7LGG - chains A and B of the 15 polymer chains in the assembly; structure by electron microscopy, 6.20 A resolution (low resolution: residue-level contacts below are approximate; hydrogen-bond / salt-bridge calls are withheld).

== Chain A (and B) ==
Protein: Capsid protein
From: Escherichia phage Qbeta
Notes: chain B of this document is another copy of the same molecule, construct and numbering; everything in this record applies to it too
Reference sequence: P03615 (CAPSD_BPQBE); residues 0-132 here correspond to UniProt positions 1-133 (UniProt number = residue number + 1)
Chain sequence (133 residues; each row starts with the number of its first residue; numbering starts at 0):
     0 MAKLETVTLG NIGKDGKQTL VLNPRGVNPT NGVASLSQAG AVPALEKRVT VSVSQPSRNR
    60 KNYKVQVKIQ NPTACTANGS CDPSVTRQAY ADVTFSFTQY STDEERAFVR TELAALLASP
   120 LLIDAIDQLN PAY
Disordered / not traced: 0
UniProt features mapped onto this chain:
  - site: Y89 (RNA-binding)

== How chain A and chain B interact ==
Residue-residue contacts (162; chain A residue first):
  A1(A) with L120(B); D123(B); N129(B); A131(B); Y132(B)
  K2(A) with A131(B); Y132(B)
  L3(A) with L120(B); A131(B); Y132(B)
  V6(A) with L120(B)
  L8(A) with E111(B); A114(B); L115(B)
  I11(A) with F107(B); T110(B); E111(B)
  G12(A) with E103(B); A106(B); F107(B); R109(B); T110(B)
  K13(A) with D102(B); E103(B); A106(B); R109(B)
  Q17(A) with E103(B); F107(B)
  L19(A) with E111(B)
  V26(A) with A131(B); Y132(B)
  L35(A) with L120(B)
  V48(A) with L115(B)
  V50(A) with L121(B)
  V52(A) with A124(B); L128(B); P130(B)
  Q54(A) with L128(B); P130(B)
  Y62(A) with L128(B)
  V64(A) with I125(B)
  V66(A) with L115(B); L121(B)
  I68(A) with V108(B); E111(B); L112(B); L115(B)
  N70(A) with V108(B); E111(B)
  T72(A) with E104(B)
  R86(A) with T97(B); Y99(B); S100(B); E104(B)
  A88(A) with V108(B)
  Y89(A) with F94(B); S95(B); V108(B)
  A90(A) with T93(B); F94(B); V108(B)
  D91(A) with D91(B); V92(B); T93(B)
  V92(A) with A90(B); D91(B); V92(B); L112(B)
  T93(A) with Y89(B); A90(B); D91(B)
  F94(A) with Y89(B); A90(B); L116(B); I125(B)
  S95(A) with A88(B); Y89(B)
  F96(A) with A88(B); I125(B); L128(B)
  T97(A) with R86(B); Q87(B)
  Y99(A) with R86(B)
  D102(A) with K13(B); D126(B)
  E103(A) with K13(B); Q17(B)
  E104(A) with T72(B)
  R105(A) with I125(B); D126(B); L128(B)
  A106(A) with G12(B); K13(B); D126(B)
  F107(A) with I11(B); G12(B); Q17(B); L19(B); N70(B)
  V108(A) with N70(B); A90(B)
  R109(A) with L116(B); I122(B); I125(B); D126(B)
  T110(A) with I11(B); G12(B)
  E111(A) with L8(B); I11(B); L19(B); I68(B); N70(B)
  L112(A) with I68(B); V92(B); L116(B)
  A113(A) with A113(B); L116(B)
  A114(A) with L8(B); I11(B)
  L115(A) with L8(B); L21(B); I68(B)
  L116(A) with F94(B); R109(B); L112(B); A113(B)
  S118(A) with V6(B); L8(B)
  L120(A) with A1(B); K2(B); E4(B); V6(B)
  L121(A) with V50(B)
  I122(A) with R109(B)
  D123(A) with A1(B); K2(B)
  A124(A) with A1(B); V52(B); V64(B)
  I125(A) with V64(B); F94(B); R105(B)
  D126(A) with D102(B); R105(B); A106(B); R109(B)
  L128(A) with V52(B); S53(B); Q54(B); Y62(B); F96(B)
  N129(A) with A1(B)
  P130(A) with A1(B); V52(B); Q54(B)
  A131(A) with A1(B); K2(B); V26(B); A33(B)
  Y132(A) with K2(B); L3(B); V26(B)
Also at the interface, not in a pair above, chain A (68 interface residues in all): N10, G31, A33, Q87, S100, Q127
Also at the interface, not in a pair above, chain B (70 interface residues in all): N10, G25, V48, V66, S118, P119

== Summary ==
68 residues of chain A and 70 residues of chain B are in contact.
Chain A and chain B are both Capsid protein (Escherichia phage Qbeta); the structure, Asymmetric unit for
phage Qbeta oblate particle, was determined by electron microscopy together with 7LGE, 7LGF, 7LGH and 7LHD
from the same study.
